4I8X - chains A and C of the 4 polymer chains in the assembly; structure by X-ray diffraction, 2.23 A resolution.

[Chain A (and C)]
Protein: L-lactate dehydrogenase A chain
Organism: Oryctolagus cuniculus
Notes: EC 1.1.1.27; chain C of this document is another copy of the same molecule, construct and numbering; everything in this record applies to it too
Reference sequence: P13491 (LDHA_RABIT); residues 1-331 here correspond to UniProt positions 2-332 (UniProt number = residue number + 1)
Amino-acid sequence (331 residues; each row starts with the number of its first residue):
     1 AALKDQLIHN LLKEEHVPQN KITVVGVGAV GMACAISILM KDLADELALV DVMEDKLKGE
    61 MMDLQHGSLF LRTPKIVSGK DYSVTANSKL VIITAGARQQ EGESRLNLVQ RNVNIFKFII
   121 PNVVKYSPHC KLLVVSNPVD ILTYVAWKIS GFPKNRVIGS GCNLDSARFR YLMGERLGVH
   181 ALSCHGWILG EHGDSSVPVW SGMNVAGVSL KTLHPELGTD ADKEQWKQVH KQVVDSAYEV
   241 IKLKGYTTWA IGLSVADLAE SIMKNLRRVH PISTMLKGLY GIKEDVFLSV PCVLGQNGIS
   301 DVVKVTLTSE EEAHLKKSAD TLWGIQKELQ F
Unresolved in the structure: 98-107 (chain C: fully traced)
UniProt features mapped onto this chain:
  - active site: His192 (Proton acceptor)
  - binding site (NAD(+)): Arg98, Asn137
  - binding site (substrate): Arg105, Asn137, Arg168, Thr247
  - modified residue: Ala1 (N-acetylalanine), Lys4 (N6-acetyllysine), Lys13 (N6-acetyllysine), Lys56 (N6-acetyllysine), Lys80 (N6-acetyllysine), Lys117 (N6-acetyllysine), Lys125 (N6-acetyllysine), Lys223 (N6-acetyllysine), Lys231 (N6-acetyllysine), Tyr238 (Phosphotyrosine), Lys242 (N6-acetyllysine), Thr308 (Phosphothreonine), Ser309 (Phosphoserine), Lys317 (N6-acetyllysine), Thr321 (Phosphothreonine)
  - cross-link: Lys56 (Glycyl lysine isopeptide (Lys-Gly) (interchain with G-Cter in SUMO2))
Ligand contacts: 6-phenylpyridine-3-carboxylic acid (6P3): Val30, Thr94, Val135, Ser136, Asn137, Leu164, Asp165, Arg168, His192, Ala237, Thr247, Ile251

[How chain A and chain C interact]
Pairs across the interface - 109 pairs, chain A then chain C:
  Ala2(A) - Glu224(C)
  Leu3(A) - His214(C)
  Leu3(A) - Leu217(C)  hydrophobic
  Leu3(A) - Glu224(C)  hydrogen bond (backbone-side chain)
  Leu3(A) - Trp226(C)
  Lys4(A) - Arg176(C)
  Lys4(A) - Leu177(C)
  Gln6(A) - Leu213(C)  hydrogen bond (side chain-backbone)
  Leu7(A) - Leu177(C)  hydrophobic
  Leu7(A) - Val208(C)  hydrophobic
  Leu7(A) - Leu210(C)  hydrophobic
  Leu7(A) - Leu213(C)  hydrophobic
  Ile8(A) - Leu177(C)
  Ile8(A) - Val179(C)  hydrophobic
  Met32(A) - Trp249(C)
  Ile36(A) - Trp249(C)  hydrophobic
  Ser37(A) - Met40(C)
  Met40(A) - Ser37(C)
  Met40(A) - Lys41(C)
  Met40(A) - Leu253(C)  hydrophobic
  Lys41(A) - Met40(C)
  Asp55(A) - Leu243(C)
  Lys56(A) - Leu243(C)  hydrogen bond (backbone-backbone)
  Lys58(A) - Leu243(C)
  Gly59(A) - Val240(C)
  Gly59(A) - Leu243(C)
  Gly59(A) - Lys244(C)
  Glu60(A) - Lys244(C)  salt bridge
  Glu60(A) - Trp249(C)  hydrogen bond
  Met62(A) - Val240(C)  hydrophobic
  Met62(A) - Leu243(C)  hydrophobic
  Asp63(A) - Lys244(C)  salt bridge
  Asp63(A) - Thr247(C)
  Asp63(A) - Thr248(C)  hydrogen bond (side chain-backbone)
  Asp63(A) - Trp249(C)  hydrogen bond (side chain-backbone)
  Asp63(A) - Ala250(C)  hydrogen bond (side chain-backbone)
  Leu64(A) - Trp249(C)  hydrophobic
  Gln65(A) - Tyr171(C)  hydrogen bond
  His66(A) - Arg168(C)  hydrogen bond
  His66(A) - Ser236(C)
  His66(A) - Val240(C)
  His66(A) - Ala250(C)
  Gly67(A) - Ala250(C)
  Gly67(A) - Leu253(C)
  Ser68(A) - Tyr171(C)
  Ser68(A) - His180(C)
  Leu69(A) - Ala167(C)  hydrophobic
  Leu69(A) - Arg170(C)
  Leu69(A) - Ala181(C)
  Leu69(A) - Leu182(C)
  Phe70(A) - Ala167(C)  hydrophobic
  Phe70(A) - Leu253(C)  hydrophobic
  Phe70(A) - Ser254(C)
  Phe70(A) - Asp257(C)
  Leu71(A) - His180(C)
  Leu71(A) - Leu253(C)  hydrophobic
  Arg72(A) - Leu182(C)
  Ala167(A) - Leu69(C)  hydrophobic
  Ala167(A) - Phe70(C)  hydrophobic
  Arg168(A) - His66(C)  hydrogen bond
  Arg170(A) - Leu69(C)
  Tyr171(A) - Gln65(C)  hydrogen bond
  Tyr171(A) - Ser68(C)
  Arg176(A) - Lys4(C)
  Leu177(A) - Lys4(C)
  Leu177(A) - Leu7(C)  hydrophobic
  Leu177(A) - Ile8(C)
  Val179(A) - Ile8(C)  hydrophobic
  His180(A) - Ser68(C)
  His180(A) - Leu71(C)
  Leu182(A) - Leu69(C)
  Leu182(A) - Arg72(C)
  Val205(A) - Leu7(C)  hydrophobic
  Val208(A) - Leu7(C)  hydrophobic
  Leu213(A) - Gln6(C)
  Leu213(A) - Leu7(C)  hydrophobic
  His214(A) - Leu3(C)
  Glu224(A) - Ala2(C)
  Glu224(A) - Leu3(C)  hydrogen bond (side chain-backbone)
  Trp226(A) - Leu3(C)
  Ser236(A) - His66(C)
  Val240(A) - Met62(C)  hydrophobic
  Val240(A) - His66(C)
  Leu243(A) - Asp55(C)
  Leu243(A) - Lys56(C)  hydrogen bond (backbone-backbone)
  Leu243(A) - Lys58(C)
  Leu243(A) - Gly59(C)
  Leu243(A) - Met62(C)  hydrophobic
  Lys244(A) - Gly59(C)
  Lys244(A) - Glu60(C)  salt bridge
  Lys244(A) - Asp63(C)  salt bridge
  Tyr246(A) - Lys56(C)
  Thr247(A) - Asp63(C)
  Thr248(A) - Asp63(C)  hydrogen bond (backbone-side chain)
  Trp249(A) - Met32(C)
  Trp249(A) - Ile36(C)  hydrophobic
  Trp249(A) - Glu60(C)  hydrogen bond
  Trp249(A) - Asp63(C)  hydrogen bond (backbone-side chain)
  Trp249(A) - Leu64(C)  hydrophobic
  Trp249(A) - Trp249(C)  hydrophobic
  Ala250(A) - Asp63(C)  hydrogen bond (backbone-side chain)
  Ala250(A) - His66(C)
  Ala250(A) - Gly67(C)
  Leu253(A) - Met40(C)  hydrophobic
  Leu253(A) - Gly67(C)
  Leu253(A) - Phe70(C)  hydrophobic
  Leu253(A) - Leu71(C)  hydrophobic
  Ser254(A) - Phe70(C)
  Asp257(A) - Phe70(C)
Interface residues without a listed pair, chain A (59 interface residues in all): Pro74, Leu164, Ala181, Leu210, Leu217
Interface residues without a listed pair, chain C (59 interface residues in all): Leu164, Val205, Glu239, Tyr246

[Summary]
The chain A/chain C interface involves 59 residues from each chain; the contacts include 17 hydrogen bonds and
4 salt bridges. Among the polar pairs are Glu60(A)-Lys244(C), Asp63(A)-Lys244(C) and Leu3(A)-Glu224(C).
Ligands of chain A: 6-phenylpyridine-3-carboxylic acid.
Chain A and chain C are both L-lactate dehydrogenase A chain (Oryctolagus cuniculus); the structure, Crystal
structure of rabbit LDHA in complex with AP27460, was determined by X-ray diffraction together with 4I9H, 4I9N
and 4I9U from the same study.
